5LP6 - chains B and C of the 6 polymer chains in the assembly; structure by X-ray diffraction, 2.90 A resolution.

# Chain B
Protein: Tubulin beta-2B chain
From: Bos taurus
Reference sequence: Q6B856 (TBB2B_BOVIN); the author numbering skips numbers that UniProt does not, so the offset changes along the chain: 1-42 = UniProt 1-42; 45-360 = UniProt 43-358; 369-455 = UniProt 359-445
Sequence (445 residues; each row starts with the number of its first residue; note: 10 numbers in that range are skipped by the numbering (no residue carries them; nothing is unmodelled there)):
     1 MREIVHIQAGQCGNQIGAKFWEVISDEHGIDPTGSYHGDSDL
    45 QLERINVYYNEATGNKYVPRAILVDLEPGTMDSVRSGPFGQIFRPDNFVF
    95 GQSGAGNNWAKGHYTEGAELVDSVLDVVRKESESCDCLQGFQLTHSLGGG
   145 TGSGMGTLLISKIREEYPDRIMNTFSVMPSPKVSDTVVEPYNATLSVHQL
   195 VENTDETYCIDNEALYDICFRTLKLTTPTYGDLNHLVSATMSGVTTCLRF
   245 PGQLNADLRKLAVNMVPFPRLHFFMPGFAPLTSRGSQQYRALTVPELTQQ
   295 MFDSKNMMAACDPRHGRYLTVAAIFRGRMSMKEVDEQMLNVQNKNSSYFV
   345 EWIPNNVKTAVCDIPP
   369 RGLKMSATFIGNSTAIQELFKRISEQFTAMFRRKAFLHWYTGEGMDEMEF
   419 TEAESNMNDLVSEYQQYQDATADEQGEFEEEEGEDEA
Not modelled in the structure: 278-283, 439-455
Swiss-Prot annotation at these positions:
  - motif: Met-1 to Ile-4 (MREI motif)
  - binding site (GTP): Gln-11, Glu-71, Ser-140, Gly-144, Thr-145, Gly-146, Asn-206, Asn-228
  - binding site (Mg(2+)): Glu-71
  - modified residue: Ser-40 (Phosphoserine), Thr-57 (Phosphothreonine), Lys-60 (N6-acetyllysine), Ser-174 (Phosphoserine), Thr-287 (Phosphothreonine), Thr-292 (Phosphothreonine), Arg-320 (Omega-N-methylarginine), Glu-448 (5-glutamyl polyglutamate)
  - cross-link (Glycyl lysine isopeptide (Lys-Gly)): Lys-60 (interchain with G-Cter in ubiquitin), Lys-326 (interchain with G-Cter in ubiquitin)
Bound ions: Mg2+ near Glu-113 (its only coordinating residue here)
Ligand contacts:
  - 71P (N-[(7R)-1,2,3-trimethoxy-10-methylsulfanyl-9-oxidanylidene-6,7-dihydro-5H-benzo[a]heptalen-7-yl]ethanamide): Val-238, Cys-241, Leu-242, Leu-248, Asn-249, Ala-250, Asp-251, Lys-254, Leu-255, Asn-258, Met-259, Thr-314, Val-315, Ala-316, Ile-318, Asn-349, Asn-350, Val-351, Lys-352
  - GDP (guanosine-5'-diphosphate): Gly-10, Gln-11, Cys-12, Gln-15, Ile-16, Asp-69, Ala-99, Asn-101, Ser-140, Gly-142, Gly-143, Gly-144, Thr-145, Gly-146, Ser-147, Val-171, Pro-173, Val-177, Asp-179, Glu-183, Asn-206, Leu-209, Tyr-224, Leu-227, Asn-228

# Chain C
Protein: Tubulin alpha-1B chain
From: Bos taurus
Reference sequence: P81947 (TBA1B_BOVIN); numbering as in UniProt (aligned over 1-440)
Sequence (440 residues; each row starts with the number of its first residue):
     1 MRECISIHVGQAGVQIGNACWELYCLEHGIQPDGQMPSDKTIGGGDDSFN
    51 TFFSETGAGKHVPRAVFVDLEPTVIDEVRTGTYRQLFHPEQLITGKEDAA
   101 NNYARGHYTIGKEIIDLVLDRIRKLADQCTGLQGFLVFHSFGGGTGSGFT
   151 SLLMERLSVDYGKKSKLEFSIYPAPQVSTAVVEPYNSILTTHTTLEHSDC
   201 AFMVDNEAIYDICRRNLDIERPTYTNLNRLISQIVSSITASLRFDGALNV
   251 DLTEFQTNLVPYPRIHFPLATYAPVISAEKAYHEQLSVAEITNACFEPAN
   301 QMVKCDPRHGKYMACCLLYRGDVVPKDVNAAIATIKTKRSIQFVDWCPTG
   351 FKVGINYQPPTVVPGGDLAKVQRAVCMLSNTTAIAEAWARLDHKFDLMYA
   401 KRAFVHWYVGEGMEEGEFSEAREDMAALEKDYEEVGVDSV
Bound ions: Ca2+: Asp-39, Thr-41, Gly-44, Asp-47, Glu-55
Ligand contacts: GTP (guanosine-5'-triphosphate): Gly-10, Gln-11, Ala-12, Gln-15, Ile-16, Asp-69, Asp-98, Ala-99, Ala-100, Asn-101, Ser-140, Gly-142, Gly-143, Gly-144, Thr-145, Gly-146, Ile-171, Pro-173, Val-177, Ser-178, Thr-179, Glu-183, Asn-206, Tyr-224, Leu-227, Asn-228, Ile-231

# How chain B and chain C interact
Residue-residue contacts (36; chain B residue first):
  Gln-96(B) with Met-1(C)
  Ser-97(B) with Arg-2(C), hydrogen bond (backbone-side chain)
  Asn-101(B) with Glu-254(C), hydrogen bond
  Asp-179(B) with Asn-258(C); Lys-352(C), hydrogen bond (backbone-side chain)
  Thr-180(B) with Glu-254(C); Asn-258(C)
  Val-181(B) with Asn-258(C), hydrogen bond (backbone-side chain); Pro-348(C), hydrophobic
  Val-182(B) with Thr-257(C)
  Thr-221(B) with Pro-325(C); Lys-326(C)
  Ala-397(B) with Trp-346(C)
  Met-398(B) with Trp-346(C)
  Arg-400(B) with Asp-345(C), salt bridge
  Arg-401(B) with Tyr-262(C), hydrogen bond (backbone-side chain); Asp-345(C), salt bridge; Trp-346(C); Glu-434(C), hydrogen bond (side chain-backbone); Val-437(C), hydrogen bond (side chain-backbone); Ser-439(C), hydrogen bond
  Lys-402(B) with Tyr-262(C)
  Ala-403(B) with Tyr-262(C); Trp-346(C), hydrophobic
  Phe-404(B) with Thr-257(C); Asn-258(C); Val-260(C); Pro-261(C), hydrogen bond (backbone-backbone); Trp-346(C), hydrophobic
  His-406(B) with Val-260(C), hydrogen bond (side chain-backbone); Pro-261(C); Pro-263(C)
  Trp-407(B) with Gln-256(C); Thr-257(C), hydrogen bond (side chain-backbone); Val-260(C)
  Gly-410(B) with Lys-163(C), hydrogen bond (backbone-side chain)
Interface residues without a listed pair, chain B (20 interface residues in all): Gly-100, Thr-220
Interface residues without a listed pair, chain C (24 interface residues in all): Met-313, Asn-329, Val-435, Asp-438

# Summary
The interface between chain B and chain C involves 20 residues on one side and 24 on the other, with 12
hydrogen bonds and 2 salt bridges. Polar contacts include Arg-400(B)/Asp-345(C), Arg-401(B)/Asp-345(C) and
Ser-97(B)/Arg-2(C). Chain B binds GDP and compound 71P.
Here chain B is Tubulin beta-2B chain and chain C is Tubulin alpha-1B chain, both from Bos taurus. Entry 5LP6
(Crystal structure of Tubulin-Stathmin-TTL-Thiocolchicine Complex) was determined by X-ray diffraction.
